Entry 6UTV (X-ray diffraction, 3.45 A resolution); this record covers chains AAA and CCC of the 9 polymer chains in the assembly.

== Chain AAA ==
Name: DNA-directed RNA polymerase subunit alpha
From: Escherichia coli
Notes: EC 2.7.7.6
UniProtKB: A0A377D9Q8 (A0A377D9Q8_ECOLX); residues 1-235 here = UniProt positions 1-235
Sequence (242 residues; row label = number of the first residue in the row; numbers below 1 keep their minus sign (Ala-6 is residue -6)):
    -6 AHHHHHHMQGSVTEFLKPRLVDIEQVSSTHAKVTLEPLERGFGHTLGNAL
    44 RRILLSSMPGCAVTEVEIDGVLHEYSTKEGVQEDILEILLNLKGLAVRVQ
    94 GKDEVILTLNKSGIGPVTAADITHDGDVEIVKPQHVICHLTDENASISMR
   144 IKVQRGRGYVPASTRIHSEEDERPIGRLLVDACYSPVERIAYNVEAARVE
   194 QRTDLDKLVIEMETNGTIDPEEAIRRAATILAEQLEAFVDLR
Disordered / not traced: -6 to 5
Construct notes: expression tag (-6 to 0)

== Chain CCC ==
Name: DNA-directed RNA polymerase subunit beta
From: Escherichia coli K-12
Notes: EC 2.7.7.6
UniProtKB: P0A8V2 (RPOB_ECOLI); residue numbers follow UniProt; this construct covers 1-1342
Sequence (1342 residues; row label = number of the first residue in the row):
     1 MVYSYTEKKRIRKDFGKRPQVLDVPYLLSIQLDSFQKFIEQDPEGQYGLE
    51 AAFRSVFPIQSYSGNSELQYVSYRLGEPVFDVQECQIRGVTYSAPLRVKL
   101 RLVIYEREAPEGTVKDIKEQEVYMGEIPLMTDNGTFVINGTERVIVSQLH
   151 RSPGVFFDSDKGKTHSSGKVLYNARIIPYRGSWLDFEFDPKDNLFVRIDR
   201 RRKLPATIILRALNYTTEQILDLFFEKVIFEIRDNKLQMELVPERLRGET
   251 ASFDIEANGKVYVEKGRRITARHIRQLEKDDVKLIEVPVEYIAGKVVAKD
   301 YIDESTGELICAANMELSLDLLAKLSQSGHKRIETLFTNDLDHGPYISET
   351 LRVDPTNDRLSALVEIYRMMRPGEPPTREAAESLFENLFFSEDRYDLSAV
   401 GRMKFNRSLLREEIEGSGILSKDDIIDVMKKLIDIRNGKGEVDDIDHLGN
   451 RRIRSVGEMAENQFRVGLVRVERAVKERLSLGDLDTLMPQDMINAKPISA
   501 AVKEFFGSSQLSQFMDQNNPLSEITHKRRISALGPGGLTRERAGFEVRDV
   551 HPTHYGRVCPIETPEGPNIGLINSLSVYAQTNEYGFLETPYRKVTDGVVT
   601 DEIHYLSAIEEGNYVIAQANSNLDEEGHFVEDLVTCRSKGESSLFSRDQV
   651 DYMDVSTQQVVSVGASLIPFLEHDDANRALMGANMQRQAVPTLRADKPLV
   701 GTGMERAVAVDSGVTAVAKRGGVVQYVDASRIVIKVNEDEMYPGEAGIDI
   751 YNLTKYTRSNQNTCINQMPCVSLGEPVERGDVLADGPSTDLGELALGQNM
   801 RVAFMPWNGYNFEDSILVSERVVQEDRFTTIHIQELACVSRDTKLGPEEI
   851 TADIPNVGEAALSKLDESGIVYIGAEVTGGDILVGKVTPKGETQLTPEEK
   901 LLRAIFGEKASDVKDSSLRVPNGVSGTVIDVQVFTRDGVEKDKRALEIEE
   951 MQLKQAKKDLSEELQILEAGLFSRIRAVLVAGGVEAEKLDKLPRDRWLEL
  1001 GLTDEEKQNQLEQLAEQYDELKHEFEKKLEAKRRKITQGDDLAPGVLKIV
  1051 KVYLAVKRRIQPGDKMAGRHGNKGVISKINPIEDMPYDENGTPVDIVLNP
  1101 LGVPSRMNIGQILETHLGMAAKGIGDKINAMLKQQQEVAKLREFIQRAYD
  1151 LGADVRQKVDLSTFSDEEVMRLAENLRKGMPIATPVFDGAKEAEIKELLK
  1201 LGDLPTSGQIRLYDGRTGEQFERPVTVGYMYMLKLNHLVDDKMHARSTGS
  1251 YSLVTQQPLGGKAQFGGQRFGEMEVWALEAYGAAYTLQEMLTVKSDDVNG
  1301 RTKMYKNIVDGNHQMEPGMPESFNVLLKEIRSLGINIELEDE
Disordered / not traced: 1
UniProt features mapped onto this chain:
  - modified residue (N6-acetyllysine): Lys1022, Lys1200
  - mutagenesis: Ile561 (I561S: Resistant to antibiotics salinamide A and B), Ile569 (I569S: Resistant to antibiotics salinamide A and B), Ala665 (A665E: Resistant to antibiotics salinamide A and B), Asp675 (D675A/G: Resistant to antibiotics salinamide A and B), Asn677 (N677H/K: Resistant to antibiotics salinamide A and B), Leu680 (L680M: Resistant to antibiotics salinamide A and B), Glu813 (E813K: Disrupts the enzyme's active center)

== Chain AAA / chain CCC interface ==
Residue-residue contacts (65):
  Asn41(AAA) - Gly1215(CCC)  hydrogen bond (side chain-backbone)
  Asn41(AAA) - Arg1216(CCC)  hydrogen bond (side chain-backbone)
  Asn41(AAA) - Thr1217(CCC)  hydrogen bond (side chain-backbone)
  Asn41(AAA) - Gly1218(CCC)
  Arg44(AAA) - Glu1083(CCC)
  Arg44(AAA) - Tyr1087(CCC)
  Arg44(AAA) - Gly1215(CCC)  hydrogen bond (side chain-backbone)
  Arg45(AAA) - Glu1083(CCC)
  Arg45(AAA) - Asp1084(CCC)  salt bridge
  Arg45(AAA) - Arg1216(CCC)
  Leu48(AAA) - Ile1082(CCC)  hydrophobic
  Ser49(AAA) - Glu1083(CCC)  hydrogen bond
  Leu65(AAA) - Ile873(CCC)
  Leu65(AAA) - Gly874(CCC)
  His66(AAA) - Gly874(CCC)
  His66(AAA) - Thr927(CCC)
  His66(AAA) - Val928(CCC)
  His66(AAA) - Ile929(CCC)  hydrogen bond (side chain-backbone)
  Glu67(AAA) - Lys1057(CCC)  salt bridge
  Tyr68(AAA) - Tyr756(CCC)
  Tyr68(AAA) - Ile929(CCC)  hydrophobic
  Tyr68(AAA) - Ala1055(CCC)  hydrophobic
  Tyr68(AAA) - Lys1057(CCC)
  Thr70(AAA) - Ala729(CCC)
  Thr70(AAA) - Ser730(CCC)
  Lys71(AAA) - Asp728(CCC)
  Glu72(AAA) - Tyr726(CCC)  hydrogen bond
  Gly73(AAA) - Tyr726(CCC)
  Gly73(AAA) - Asp728(CCC)  hydrogen bond (backbone-side chain)
  Val74(AAA) - Asp728(CCC)  hydrogen bond (backbone-side chain)
  Val74(AAA) - Ala729(CCC)  hydrogen bond (backbone-backbone)
  Gln75(AAA) - Val727(CCC)
  Gln75(AAA) - Ala729(CCC)
  Gln75(AAA) - Pro769(CCC)
  Gln75(AAA) - Val771(CCC)  hydrogen bond (side chain-backbone)
  Gln75(AAA) - Ser772(CCC)
  Gln75(AAA) - Leu773(CCC)
  Asp77(AAA) - Ala729(CCC)
  Asp77(AAA) - Tyr756(CCC)
  Asp77(AAA) - Asn766(CCC)  hydrogen bond
  Asp77(AAA) - Met768(CCC)
  Leu79(AAA) - Leu693(CCC)  hydrophobic
  Leu79(AAA) - Tyr756(CCC)
  Glu80(AAA) - Met768(CCC)
  Leu83(AAA) - Arg694(CCC)
  Thr134(AAA) - Val727(CCC)  hydrogen bond (side chain-backbone)
  Thr134(AAA) - Leu773(CCC)
  Tyr152(AAA) - Gln824(CCC)  hydrogen bond (side chain-backbone)
  Tyr152(AAA) - Asp826(CCC)  hydrogen bond
  Tyr152(AAA) - Arg1059(CCC)
  Pro154(AAA) - Arg1059(CCC)
  Ser156(AAA) - Arg1059(CCC)  hydrogen bond
  Ile159(AAA) - Glu876(CCC)
  Arg166(AAA) - Ser863(CCC)
  Asp174(AAA) - Asp826(CCC)
  Glu181(AAA) - Arg821(CCC)  salt bridge
  Arg182(AAA) - Asn1090(CCC)  hydrogen bond (side chain-backbone)
  Arg182(AAA) - Gly1091(CCC)
  Arg182(AAA) - Thr1092(CCC)
  Ile183(AAA) - Gly1091(CCC)
  Ala184(AAA) - Asn1090(CCC)
  Ala184(AAA) - Gly1091(CCC)
  Tyr185(AAA) - Tyr1087(CCC)
  Tyr185(AAA) - Gly1218(CCC)
  Asn186(AAA) - Glu1089(CCC)
Also at the interface, not in a pair above, chain AAA (39 interface residues in all): His37, Glu76, Lys86, Ile107, Asp135, Ile168, Glu206
Also at the interface, not in a pair above, chain CCC (43 interface residues in all): Ile831, Tyr872, Lys1133, Asp1214

== Overview ==
Chain AAA and chain CCC form an interface of 39 and 43 residues respectively; the contacts include 17 hydrogen
bonds and 3 salt bridges. Polar contacts include Arg45(AAA)-Asp1084(CCC), Glu67(AAA)-Lys1057(CCC) and
Glu181(AAA)-Arg821(CCC). Curated annotation (UniProt) lists 7 mutagenesis sites on chain CCC.
Here chain AAA is DNA-directed RNA polymerase subunit alpha (Escherichia coli) and chain CCC is DNA-directed
RNA polymerase subunit beta (Escherichia coli K-12). Entry 6UTV (E. coli sigma-S transcription initiation
complex with a 6-nt RNA ("Fresh" crystal soaked with CTP, UTP ...) was determined by X-ray diffraction
together with 6UTW, 6UTX, 6UTY, 6UTZ, 6UU0, 6UU1 and 11 further entries from the same study.
